PDB entry 3ZWL | X-ray diffraction, 2.20 A resolution | chains B and E

# Chain B
Molecule: Eukaryotic translation initiation factor 3 subunit I
Source organism: Saccharomyces cerevisiae
Reference sequence: P40217 (EIF3I_YEAST); residue numbers follow UniProt; this construct covers 1-347
Sequence (369 residues; row label = number of the first residue in the row; numbers below 1 keep their minus sign (Met-21 is residue -21)):
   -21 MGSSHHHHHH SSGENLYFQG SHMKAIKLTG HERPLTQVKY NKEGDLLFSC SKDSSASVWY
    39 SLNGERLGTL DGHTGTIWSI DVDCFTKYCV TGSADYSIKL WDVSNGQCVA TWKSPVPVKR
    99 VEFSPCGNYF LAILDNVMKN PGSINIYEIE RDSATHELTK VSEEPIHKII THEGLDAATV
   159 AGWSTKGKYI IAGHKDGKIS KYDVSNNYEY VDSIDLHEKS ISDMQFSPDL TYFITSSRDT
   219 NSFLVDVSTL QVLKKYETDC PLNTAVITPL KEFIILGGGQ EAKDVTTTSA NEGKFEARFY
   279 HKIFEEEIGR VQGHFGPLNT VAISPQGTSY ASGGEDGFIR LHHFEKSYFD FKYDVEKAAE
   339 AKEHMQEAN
Disordered / not traced: -21 to -10, 260-272, 343-347
Differences from the reference sequence: expression tag (-21 to 0)
Reported in the primary citation:
  - conformationally variable residues (order/disorder transition): Ala260 to Lys272
  - mutagenesis - D207K, D224K: unchanged growth
  - mutagenesis - D207K/D224K, L222D, L222K: decreased growth

# Chain E
Molecule: Eukaryotic translation initiation factor 3 subunit B
Source organism: Saccharomyces cerevisiae
Reference sequence: P06103 (EIF3B_YEAST); residues 654-700 here correspond to UniProt positions 693-739 (UniProt number = residue number + 39)
Sequence (50 residues; row label = number of the first residue in the row):
   651 GSHMEADTAM RDLILHQREL LKQWTEYREK IGQEMEKSMN FKIFDVQPED
Disordered / not traced: 651-660, 700
Differences from the reference sequence: expression tag (651-653)
Reported in the primary citation:
  - mutagenesis - Y677A/R678D: abolished growth
  - mutagenesis - W674A, Y677A/R678A: decreased growth
  - mutagenesis - W674F, Y677A, R678A: unchanged growth
  - mutagenesis - W674A: decreased binding to Eukaryotic translation initiation factor 3 subunit I (chain B)
  - mutagenesis - W674F: unchanged binding to Eukaryotic translation initiation factor 3 subunit I (chain B)

# How chain B and chain E interact
Pairs across the interface - 34 pairs, chain B then chain E:
  Lys20(B) - Gln697(E)
  Thr163(B) - Phe691(E)
  Lys164(B) - Met689(E)
  Lys166(B) - Met689(E)
  Pro206(B) - Phe694(E)
  Pro206(B) - Asp695(E)
  Asp207(B) - Arg678(E)  salt bridge
  Asp207(B) - Phe691(E)
  Asp207(B) - Ile693(E)
  Asp207(B) - Phe694(E)  hydrogen bond (side chain-backbone)
  Thr209(B) - Arg678(E)  hydrogen bond
  Thr209(B) - Met685(E)
  Tyr210(B) - Trp674(E)
  Tyr210(B) - Tyr677(E)
  Tyr210(B) - Arg678(E)
  Leu222(B) - Trp674(E)  hydrophobic
  Asp224(B) - Tyr677(E)  hydrogen bond
  Asp224(B) - Ile681(E)
  Leu231(B) - Tyr677(E)
  Lys232(B) - Leu670(E)
  Pro247(B) - Asp695(E)
  Leu248(B) - Asp695(E)  hydrogen bond (backbone-backbone)
  Glu250(B) - Trp674(E)
  Lys280(B) - Trp674(E)
  Ile281(B) - Leu670(E)
  Ile281(B) - Trp674(E)
  Phe282(B) - Gln667(E)
  Phe282(B) - Leu671(E)  hydrophobic
  Pro303(B) - Val696(E)
  Pro303(B) - Gln697(E)
  Tyr331(B) - Gln667(E)
  Val333(B) - Ile664(E)
  Val333(B) - Gln667(E)
  Val333(B) - Arg668(E)
Interface residues without a listed pair, chain B (27 interface residues in all): Ser226, Gln229, Glu284, Gln304, Glu334, Ala337
Interface features reported in the paper:
  - residue pairs: Asp207(B)-Arg678(E) (hydrogen bond), Thr209(B)-Arg678(E) (hydrogen bond), Tyr210(B)-Trp674(E) (hydrophobic contact), Leu222(B)-Trp674(E) (hydrophobic contact), Asp224(B)-Tyr677(E) (hydrogen bond), Leu231(B)-Trp674(E) (hydrophobic contact), Lys232(B)-Trp674(E) (hydrophobic contact), Glu250(B)-Trp674(E) (hydrophobic contact), Lys280(B)-Trp674(E) (cation-pi contact), Ile281(B)-Trp674(E) (hydrophobic contact)
  - hot spots on chain B (mutagenesis) - D207K, D224K: decreased binding to Eukaryotic translation initiation factor 3 subunit B (chain E)
  - interface residues, chain E: Trp674(E), Asn690(E)
  - hot spots on chain E (mutagenesis) - W674F: unchanged binding to Eukaryotic translation initiation factor 3 subunit I (chain B)
  - hot spots on chain E (mutagenesis) - W674A: abolished binding to Eukaryotic translation initiation factor 3 subunit I (chain B)
  - hot spots on chain E (mutagenesis) - Y677A, R678A: decreased binding to Eukaryotic translation initiation factor 3 subunit I (chain B)

# Overview
27 residues of chain B and 17 residues of chain E are in contact, with 4 hydrogen bonds and 1 salt bridge.
Among the polar pairs are Asp207(B)-Arg678(E), Asp207(B)-Phe694(E) and Thr209(B)-Arg678(E). The authors report
hydrogen bonds between Asp207(B) and Arg678(E), Thr209(B) and Arg678(E) and Asp224(B) and Tyr677(E);
hydrophobic contacts between Tyr210(B) and Trp674(E), Leu222(B) and Trp674(E) and Leu231(B) and Trp674(E)
among others; a cation-pi contact between Lys280(B) and Trp674(E). The paper reports that D207K/D224K, L222D
and L222K of chain B reduce growth; interface residues Trp674(E) and Asn690(E); 11 substitutions were tested
in all.
Chain B is Eukaryotic translation initiation factor 3 subunit I and chain E is Eukaryotic translation
initiation factor 3 subunit B, both from Saccharomyces cerevisiae; the structure, Structure of eukaryotic
translation initiation factor eIF3i complex with eIF3b C-terminus (655-700), was determined by X-ray
diffraction.
